1NRR - chains H and R of the 3 polymer chains in the assembly; structure by X-ray diffraction, 2.40 A resolution.

Chain H:
Molecule: Thrombin heavy chain
Organism: Homo sapiens
Notes: EC 3.4.21.5
UniProt: P00734 (THRB_HUMAN); the construct lacks a stretch of the UniProt sequence and is renumbered around it, so the offset changes along the chain: 16-36 = UniProt 364-384; 37-60 = UniProt 386-409; 61-77 = UniProt 419-435; 78-97 = UniProt 437-456; 7 more segments
Chain sequence (259 residues; numbered 16 to 247 plus 31 insertion-coded residues; 4 numbers in that range are skipped by the numbering (no residue carries them; nothing is unmodelled there); the number before each row is that of its first residue; a row labelled like 60A-60I holds insertion residues (60A, then the next letters in order)):
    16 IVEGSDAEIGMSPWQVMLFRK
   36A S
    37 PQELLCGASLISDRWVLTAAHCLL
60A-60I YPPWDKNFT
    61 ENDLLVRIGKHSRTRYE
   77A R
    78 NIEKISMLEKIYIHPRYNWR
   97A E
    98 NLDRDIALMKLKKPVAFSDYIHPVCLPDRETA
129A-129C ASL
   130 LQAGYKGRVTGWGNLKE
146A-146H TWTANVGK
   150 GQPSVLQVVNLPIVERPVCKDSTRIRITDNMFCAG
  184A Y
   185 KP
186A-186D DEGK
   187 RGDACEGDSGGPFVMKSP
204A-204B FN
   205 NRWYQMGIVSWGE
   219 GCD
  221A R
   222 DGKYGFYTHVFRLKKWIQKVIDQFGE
Disordered / not traced: 146A-146H, 246-247
Disulfide bonds: Cys42-Cys58, Cys168-Cys182, Cys191-Cys220
Covalent attachments: compound 0G6 linked to His57, Ser195
Residues lining bound ligands: 0G6 (D-phenylalanyl-N-[(2S,3S)-6-{[amino(iminio)methyl]amino}-1-chloro-2-hydroxyhexan-3-yl]-L-prolinamide): Cys42, Tyr60A, Trp60D, Glu97A, Asn98, Leu99, Ile174, Asp189, Ala190, Cys191, Glu192, Gly193, Asp194, Val213, Ser214, Trp215, Gly216, Glu217, Gly219, Cys220, Gly226

Chain R:
Molecule: Proteinase-activated receptor 1
Organism: Homo sapiens
UniProt: P25116 (PAR1_HUMAN); numbering as in UniProt (aligned over 43-60)
Chain sequence (18 residues; row label = number of the first residue in the row):
    43 FLLRNPNDKYEPFWEDEE
Disordered / not traced: 43-50, 56-60

How chain H and chain R interact:
Residue-residue contacts (16; chain H residue first):
  Phe34(H) with Tyr52(R), hydrophobic; Phe55(R), hydrophobic
  Gln38(H) with Phe55(R)
  Leu40(H) with Tyr52(R)
  Arg67(H) with Phe55(R)
  Arg73(H) with Lys51(R); Tyr52(R), hydrogen bond
  Thr74(H) with Lys51(R); Tyr52(R); Glu53(R), hydrogen bond (backbone-backbone)
  Arg75(H) with Glu53(R)
  Tyr76(H) with Glu53(R), hydrogen bond (backbone-side chain); Pro54(R); Phe55(R), hydrophobic
  Ile82(H) with Phe55(R), hydrophobic
  Gln151(H) with Tyr52(R)
Other interface residues (no listed pair), chain H (12 interface residues in all): Glu39, Leu65

In short:
Chain H and chain R form an interface of 12 and 5 residues respectively; the contacts include 3 hydrogen
bonds. Polar pairs include Arg73(H)-Tyr52(R), Tyr76(H)-Glu53(R) and Thr74(H)-Glu53(R). Covalently linked
compound 0G6: at His57(H).
Chain H is Thrombin heavy chain and chain R is Proteinase-activated receptor 1, both from Homo sapiens; the
structure, Crystallographic structures of Thrombin complexed with Thrombin receptor peptides: Existence of
expected and novel binding modes, was determined by X-ray diffraction together with 1NRN, 1NRO, 1NRP, 1NRQ and
1NRS from the same study.
